8DQW - chains E and H of the 10 polymer chains in the assembly; structure by electron microscopy, 2.10 A resolution.

# Chain E
Name: Replication factor C subunit 5
From: Saccharomyces cerevisiae
UniProtKB: P38251 (RFC5_YEAST); numbering as in UniProt (aligned over 1-354)
Chain sequence (354 residues; numbered 1 to 354; the number before each row is that of its first residue):
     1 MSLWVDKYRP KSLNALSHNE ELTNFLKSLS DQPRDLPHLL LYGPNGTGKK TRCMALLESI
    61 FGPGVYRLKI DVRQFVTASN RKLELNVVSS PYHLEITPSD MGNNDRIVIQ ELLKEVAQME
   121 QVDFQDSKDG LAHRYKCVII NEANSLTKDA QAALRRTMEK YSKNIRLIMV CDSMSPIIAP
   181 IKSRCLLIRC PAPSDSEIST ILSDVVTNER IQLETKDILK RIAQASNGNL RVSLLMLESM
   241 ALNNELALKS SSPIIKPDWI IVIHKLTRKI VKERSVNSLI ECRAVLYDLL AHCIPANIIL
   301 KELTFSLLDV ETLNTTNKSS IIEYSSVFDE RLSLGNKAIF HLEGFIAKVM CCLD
Swiss-Prot annotation at these positions:
  - binding site (ATP): Val5, Ser17, Gly43 to Thr51, Arg231
Small-molecule neighbours:
  - ATP-gamma-S (AGS; phosphothiophosphoric acid-adenylate ester): Arg155, Glu159, Pro180, Arg184
  - GDP (guanosine-5'-diphosphate): Val5, Tyr8, Arg9, Pro10, Ala15, Leu16, Ser17, His18, Pro44, Asn45, Gly46, Thr47, Gly48, Lys49, Lys50, Thr51, Arg52, Ile201, Leu230, Arg231, Leu234
Reported in the primary citation:
  - binding site for GDP: Arg52

# Chain H
Name: DNA damage checkpoint control protein MEC3
From: Saccharomyces cerevisiae
UniProtKB: Q02574 (MEC3_YEAST); residues 1-474 here = UniProt positions 1-474
Chain sequence (474 residues; numbered 1 to 474; the number before each row is that of its first residue):
     1 MKLKLIVNGC EAPDDYKLLR TTINTVASLR KTAILRFNSE RLTIISTPKS SLNSSNNGTI
    61 LRGDTGQLWC TIPHDVFRLY TVISARELNT ITMECNCDSL LSVFKRYDRV MNQGSSSNMT
   121 IKLQSMPEWN TNNGTLSGGT AGGVDTTSKP NPICALGITF EEIVHTSGPN DAIVMNGGVD
   181 EHNGLPTTVG TGNLLASNKV IMHSFKVPVK LLFRAQDTRI QEPMINYIQL MMYKLPPISG
   241 EFGSAFHGFI RRVERYSNVN HIHLMGVKKK EHGNEGDDVE LKIIVNELDW HLEICWNGPL
   301 DSVIQRQEGL TDNPSQNQHI DTDGRQEEGS LPIIEADKPM SSLYTNTRDR EMEENIRYDE
   361 DLLRIEDSSI ADTRGNIYTA DTSGDTEFND ISVMVEKAEQ ESSSTHEVII RCKDWKVCSK
   421 LYAAFEEVVL AISHDESCVF HCSLDRGSLE DSEDVEKPRE RGQIIYYIAR SKGL
Unresolved in the structure: 130-150, 164-200, 270-276, 305-389, 449-456
Swiss-Prot annotation at these positions:
  - modified residue: Ser452 (Phosphoserine)

# Chain E / chain H interface
Residue-residue contacts (52):
  Pro33(E) - Ile391(H)  hydrophobic
  Arg34(E) - Asp390(H)  hydrogen bond (side chain-backbone)
  Arg34(E) - Ser392(H)  hydrogen bond (side chain-backbone)
  Arg34(E) - Val393(H)
  Phe61(E) - Ile391(H)  hydrophobic
  Lys69(E) - Ser55(H)
  Lys69(E) - Asn57(H)
  Asp71(E) - Leu61(H)
  Ser89(E) - Asn57(H)
  Ser89(E) - Leu61(H)
  Ser90(E) - Asn57(H)
  Ser90(E) - Ile60(H)
  Pro91(E) - Asn57(H)
  Pro91(E) - Ile60(H)
  Tyr92(E) - Ile60(H)
  His93(E) - Ile60(H)
  Leu94(E) - Leu61(H)  hydrophobic
  Met119(E) - Arg62(H)
  Met119(E) - Gly63(H)
  Glu120(E) - Arg470(H)  salt bridge
  Gln121(E) - Ile60(H)
  Val122(E) - Thr65(H)
  Val122(E) - Val395(H)  hydrophobic
  Val122(E) - Arg470(H)
  Asp123(E) - Lys49(H)  salt bridge
  Phe124(E) - Lys49(H)  hydrogen bond (backbone-side chain)
  Phe124(E) - Thr65(H)
  Phe124(E) - Gln67(H)
  Phe124(E) - Ser437(H)
  Phe124(E) - Tyr467(H)  hydrophobic
  Phe124(E) - Ile468(H)
  Phe124(E) - Ala469(H)
  Gln125(E) - Met394(H)  hydrogen bond
  Asp126(E) - Arg219(H)
  Asp126(E) - Gln221(H)
  Lys128(E) - Met224(H)
  Asp129(E) - Met224(H)
  Asp129(E) - Met394(H)
  Gly130(E) - Met394(H)
  Leu131(E) - Met394(H)
  Leu131(E) - Val395(H)  hydrogen bond (backbone-backbone)
  Leu131(E) - Glu436(H)
  Leu131(E) - Ala469(H)  hydrophobic
  Ala132(E) - Val393(H)
  His133(E) - Ile391(H)
  His133(E) - Ser392(H)
  His133(E) - Val393(H)  hydrogen bond (backbone-backbone)
  Arg134(E) - Ile391(H)
  Arg134(E) - Ser392(H)
  Tyr135(E) - Ile391(H)
  Lys136(E) - Ile60(H)  hydrogen bond (side chain-backbone)
  Lys163(E) - Glu396(H)  salt bridge
Also at the interface, not in a pair above, chain E (30 interface residues in all): Ile60
Also at the interface, not in a pair above, chain H (30 interface residues in all): Asn56, Thr59, Gly66, Pro223, Gly473

# Summary
Chain E and chain H each contribute 30 residues to their interface, with 7 hydrogen bonds and 3 salt bridges.
Polar pairs include Glu120(E)-Arg470(H), Asp123(E)-Lys49(H) and Lys163(E)-Glu396(H). Ligands of chain E:
ATP-gamma-S and GDP. Curated annotation (UniProt) lists 12 ATP-binding residues on chain E. The paper reports
a binding site for GDP at Arg52(E).
Here chain E is Replication factor C subunit 5 and chain H is DNA damage checkpoint control protein MEC3, both
from Saccharomyces cerevisiae. Entry 8DQW (Open state of Rad24-RFC:9-1-1 bound to a 5' ss/dsDNA junction) was
determined by electron microscopy (same publication as 8DQX, 8DQZ, 8DR0, 8DR1, 8DR3, 8DR4 and 3 further
entries).
